Entry 6CRH (X-ray diffraction, 2.33 A resolution); this record covers chains A and T of the 4 polymer chains in the assembly.

[Chain A]
Name: DNA polymerase beta
Source organism: Homo sapiens
Notes: EC 2.7.7.7, 4.2.99.-
UniProt: P06746 (DPOLB_HUMAN); numbering as in UniProt (aligned over 1-335)
Chain sequence (335 residues; row label = number of the first residue in the row):
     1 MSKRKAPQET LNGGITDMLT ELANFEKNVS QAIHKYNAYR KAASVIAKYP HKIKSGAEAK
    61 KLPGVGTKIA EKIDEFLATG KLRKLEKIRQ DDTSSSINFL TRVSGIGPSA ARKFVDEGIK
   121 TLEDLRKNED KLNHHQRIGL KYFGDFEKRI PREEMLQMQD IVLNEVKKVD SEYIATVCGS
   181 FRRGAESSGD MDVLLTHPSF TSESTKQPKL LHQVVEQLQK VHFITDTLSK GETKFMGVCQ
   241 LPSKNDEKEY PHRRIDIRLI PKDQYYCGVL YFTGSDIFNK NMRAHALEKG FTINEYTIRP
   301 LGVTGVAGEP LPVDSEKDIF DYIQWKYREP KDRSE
Not modelled in the structure: 1-6, 205-206
Bound ions: Na+ site 1: Lys60, Leu62, Val65 (shared with 1 residue of chain D); Na+ site 2: Thr101, Val103, Ile106 (shared with 1 residue of chain P); Mg2+ site 1: Asp190 (together with XG4); Mg2+ site 2: Asp190, Asp192 (together with XG4)
Ligand contacts: XG4 (2'-deoxy-5'-O-[(R)-hydroxy{[(R)-hydroxy(phosphonooxy)phosphoryl]amino}phosphoryl]guanosine): Gly179, Ser180, Arg183, Ser188, Gly189, Asp190, Asp192, Tyr271, Phe272, Thr273, Gly274, Ser275, Asp276, Asn279
Reported in the primary citation:
  - binding site for XG4: Tyr271

[Chain T]
Molecule: 16-nt DNA strand
Sequence (16 nucleotides; row label = number of the first residue in the row):
     1 CCGACXTCGC ATCAGC
Modified residues: F74 (8-chloro-2'-deoxyguanosine 5'-(dihydrogen phosphate)) at position 6

[Interface between chain A and chain T]
Residue-residue contacts (19; chain A residue first):
  His34(A) with DC5(T), stacking on the base
  Asn133(A) with DT12(T), phosphate contact
  His134(A) with DT12(T), phosphate contact
  Ser229(A) with DC10(T), phosphate contact; DA11(T), sugar contact
  Lys230(A) with DC10(T), phosphate contact; DA11(T), hydrogen bond to the phosphate
  Gly231(A) with DC10(T), phosphate contact
  Glu232(A) with DC10(T), hydrogen bond to the phosphate
  Thr233(A) with DG9(T), hydrogen bond to the phosphate; DC10(T), hydrogen bond to the phosphate
  Lys234(A) with DG9(T), hydrogen bond to the base; DC10(T), hydrogen bond to the phosphate
  Tyr271(A) with F74_6(T), base contact
  Lys280(A) with F74_6(T), hydrogen bond to the sugar
  Arg283(A) with F74_6(T), base contact
  Glu295(A) with DC8(T), sugar contact
  Tyr296(A) with DC8(T), hydrogen bond to the phosphate; DG9(T), hydrogen bond to the phosphate
Also at the interface, not in a pair above, chain A (16 interface residues in all): Leu228, Arg258
Also at the interface, not in a pair above, chain T (8 interface residues in all): DT7

[Summary]
16 residues of chain A face 8 of chain T across their interface; the contacts include 9 hydrogen bonds and 1
aromatic stacking contact. Polar contacts include Lys234(A)-DG9(T), Lys280(A)-F74_6(T) and Lys230(A)-DA11(T).
Chain A binds compound XG4. Lys60(A), Leu62(A) and Val65(A) coordinate Na+ site 1. From the paper: a binding
site for XG4 at Tyr271(A).
Here chain A is DNA polymerase beta (Homo sapiens) and chain T is a 16-nt DNA strand. Entry 6CRH (Structure of
human DNA polymerase beta complexed with 8-ClG in the template base paired with incoming ...) was determined
by X-ray diffraction.
